Entry 4BT8 (X-ray diffraction, 2.20 A resolution); this record covers chains A and B.

# Chain A (and B)
Name: Prolyl 4-hydroxylase subunit alpha-1
Source organism: Homo sapiens
Notes: EC 1.14.11.2; fragment: collagen binding domain, residues 18-255; chain B of this document is another copy of the same molecule, construct and numbering; everything in this record applies to it too
Reference sequence: P13674 (P4HA1_HUMAN); residues 1-238 here correspond to UniProt positions 18-255 (UniProt number = residue number + 17)
Sequence (239 residues; each row starts with the number of its first residue; numbering starts at 0):
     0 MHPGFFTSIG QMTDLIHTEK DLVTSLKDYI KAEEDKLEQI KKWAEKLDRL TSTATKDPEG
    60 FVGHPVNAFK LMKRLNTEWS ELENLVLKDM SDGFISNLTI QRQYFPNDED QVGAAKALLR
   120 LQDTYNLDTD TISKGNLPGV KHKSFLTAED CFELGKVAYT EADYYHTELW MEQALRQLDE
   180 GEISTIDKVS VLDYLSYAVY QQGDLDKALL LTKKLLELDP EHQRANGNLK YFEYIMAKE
Unresolved in the structure: 0-6, 134-143 (chain B: 0-5)
Construct notes: expression tag (0)
UniProt features mapped onto this chain:
  - glycosylation: Asn-96 (N-linked (GlcNAc...) asparagine)

# How chain A and chain B interact
Contacting residue pairs (142):
  Ile-8(A) with Glu-58(B)
  Met-11(A) with Val-61(B), hydrophobic; Met-71(B), hydrophobic
  Thr-12(A) with Pro-57(B)
  Leu-14(A) with Leu-74(B), hydrophobic
  Ile-15(A) with Thr-50(B), hydrogen bond (backbone-side chain); Ala-53(B), hydrophobic; Thr-54(B); Phe-60(B), hydrophobic; Val-61(B), hydrophobic
  Glu-18(A) with Leu-46(B); Leu-70(B); Arg-73(B), salt bridge; Trp-78(B), hydrogen bond
  Lys-19(A) with Thr-50(B); Thr-54(B)
  Leu-21(A) with Trp-78(B), hydrophobic
  Val-22(A) with Leu-46(B), hydrophobic; Asp-47(B)
  Leu-25(A) with Trp-42(B), hydrophobic; Ala-43(B), hydrophobic; Leu-81(B), hydrophobic
  Lys-26(A) with Asp-47(B), salt bridge
  Tyr-28(A) with Lys-35(B), hydrogen bond; Val-85(B)
  Ile-29(A) with Ile-39(B), hydrophobic; Lys-40(B)
  Glu-32(A) with Leu-36(B)
  Glu-33(A) with Lys-40(B), salt bridge
  Leu-36(A) with Glu-32(B); Glu-33(B); Leu-36(B), hydrophobic
  Lys-40(A) with Ile-29(B); Glu-33(B), salt bridge
  Ala-43(A) with Leu-25(B), hydrophobic; Ile-29(B), hydrophobic
  Leu-46(A) with Glu-18(B); Val-22(B), hydrophobic
  Asp-47(A) with Lys-19(B), salt bridge; Val-22(B); Lys-26(B), salt bridge
  Thr-50(A) with Glu-18(B); Lys-19(B), hydrogen bond
  Ser-51(A) with Lys-19(B), hydrogen bond
  Thr-52(A) with His-141(B), hydrogen bond (backbone-side chain)
  Ala-53(A) with Ile-15(B), hydrophobic
  Thr-54(A) with Ile-15(B); Lys-19(B)
  Lys-55(A) with Lys-140(B)
  Asp-56(A) with His-141(B)
  Pro-57(A) with Thr-12(B)
  Phe-60(A) with Ile-15(B), hydrophobic
  Val-61(A) with Met-11(B), hydrophobic
  His-63(A) with Val-139(B); His-141(B), hydrogen bond (side chain-backbone); Ser-143(B)
  Pro-64(A) with Leu-117(B), hydrophobic; Leu-120(B), hydrophobic
  Val-65(A) with Ile-131(B), hydrophobic; Ser-143(B)
  Asn-66(A) with Ser-143(B), hydrogen bond
  Phe-68(A) with Gln-110(B); Ala-113(B), hydrophobic; Ala-114(B), hydrophobic; Leu-145(B), hydrophobic; Glu-152(B); Leu-153(B), hydrophobic
  Lys-69(A) with Phe-144(B), hydrogen bond (side chain-backbone); Leu-145(B); Asp-149(B), salt bridge
  Leu-70(A) with Met-11(B), hydrophobic; Glu-18(B)
  Met-71(A) with Met-11(B), hydrophobic; Pro-105(B), hydrophobic; Ala-113(B), hydrophobic
  Lys-72(A) with Gln-110(B); Glu-148(B), salt bridge; Asp-149(B), salt bridge; Glu-152(B), salt bridge
  Arg-73(A) with Glu-18(B), salt bridge
  Leu-74(A) with Leu-14(B), hydrophobic; Glu-18(B); Phe-104(B); Pro-105(B)
  Asn-75(A) with Pro-105(B); Asn-106(B); Asp-107(B), hydrogen bond; Gln-110(B), hydrogen bond
  Thr-76(A) with Gln-110(B), hydrogen bond
  Trp-78(A) with Glu-18(B), hydrogen bond; Leu-21(B), hydrophobic; Val-22(B); Phe-93(B), hydrophobic; Arg-101(B)
  Ser-79(A) with Arg-101(B), hydrogen bond
  Leu-81(A) with Leu-25(B), hydrophobic; Phe-93(B), hydrophobic
  Glu-82(A) with Ile-94(B); Leu-97(B); Arg-101(B), salt bridge
  Val-85(A) with Tyr-28(B); Ser-90(B)
  Leu-86(A) with Ser-90(B); Ile-94(B), hydrophobic
  Ser-90(A) with Val-85(B); Leu-86(B)
  Phe-93(A) with Trp-78(B), hydrophobic; Leu-81(B), hydrophobic
  Ile-94(A) with Glu-82(B)
  Leu-97(A) with Trp-78(B); Glu-82(B)
  Arg-101(A) with Trp-78(B); Ser-79(B); Glu-82(B), salt bridge
  Phe-104(A) with Leu-74(B)
  Pro-105(A) with Met-71(B), hydrophobic; Leu-74(B), hydrophobic; Asn-75(B)
  Asn-106(A) with Asn-75(B)
  Asp-107(A) with Asn-75(B), hydrogen bond
  Asp-109(A) with Met-71(B)
  Gln-110(A) with Phe-68(B); Lys-72(B); Asn-75(B), hydrogen bond; Thr-76(B), hydrogen bond
  Ala-113(A) with Phe-68(B), hydrophobic; Met-71(B), hydrophobic
  Ala-114(A) with Phe-68(B), hydrophobic
  Ala-116(A) with Pro-64(B)
  Leu-117(A) with Pro-64(B), hydrophobic; Val-65(B), hydrophobic; Phe-68(B), hydrophobic
  Leu-120(A) with Pro-64(B), hydrophobic
  Ile-131(A) with Val-65(B), hydrophobic
  Phe-144(A) with Lys-69(B)
  Leu-145(A) with Val-65(B), hydrophobic
  Glu-148(A) with Lys-72(B), salt bridge
  Asp-149(A) with Lys-69(B), salt bridge; Lys-72(B), salt bridge
  Glu-152(A) with Phe-68(B); Lys-72(B), salt bridge
  Leu-153(A) with Phe-68(B), hydrophobic
Also at the interface, not in a pair above, chain A (78 interface residues in all): His-16, Lys-35, Ile-39, Glu-58, Gly-59, Ala-67
Also at the interface, not in a pair above, chain B (78 interface residues in all): Thr-6, Ile-8, His-16, Ala-67, Asp-109, Gly-134, Lys-142

# Summary
Chain A and chain B each contribute 78 residues to their interface, with 17 hydrogen bonds and 17 salt
bridges. Polar contacts include Glu-18(A)/Arg-73(B), Lys-26(A)/Asp-47(B) and Glu-33(A)/Lys-40(B).
Both chains are Prolyl 4-hydroxylase subunit alpha-1 (Homo sapiens). Entry 4BT8 (Crystal structure of the apo
form of N-terminal domain and peptide substrate binding domain of prolyl-4 ...) was determined by X-ray
diffraction (same publication as 2YQ8, 4BT9, 4BTA and 4BTB).
